1JSM - chains A and B; structure by X-ray diffraction, 1.90 A resolution.

[Chain A]
Protein: Haemagglutinin (HA1 chain)
Organism: Influenza A virus
Reference sequence: A5Z226 (A5Z226_I97A2); residues 1-325 here correspond to UniProt positions 17-341 (UniProt number = residue number + 16)
Chain sequence (325 residues; each row starts with the number of its first residue):
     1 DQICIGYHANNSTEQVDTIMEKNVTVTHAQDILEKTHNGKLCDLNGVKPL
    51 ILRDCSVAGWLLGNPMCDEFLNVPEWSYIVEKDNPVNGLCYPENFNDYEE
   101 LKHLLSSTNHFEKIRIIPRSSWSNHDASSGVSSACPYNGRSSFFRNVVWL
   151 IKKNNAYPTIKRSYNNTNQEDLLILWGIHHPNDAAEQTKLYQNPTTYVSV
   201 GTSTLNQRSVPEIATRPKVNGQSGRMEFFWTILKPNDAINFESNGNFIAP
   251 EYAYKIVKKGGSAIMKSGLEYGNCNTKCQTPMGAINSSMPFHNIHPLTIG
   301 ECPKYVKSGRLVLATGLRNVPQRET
Unresolved in the structure: 322-325
Disulfide bonds: C42-C274, C55-C67, C90-C135, C278-C302
Covalent attachments: N-acetylglucosamine (NAG) linked to N11, N23, N165, N286

[Chain B]
Protein: Haemagglutinin (HA2 chain)
Organism: Influenza A virus
Chain sequence (176 residues; each row starts with the number of its first residue):
     1 GLFGAIAGFIEGGWQGMVDGWYGYHHSNEQGSGYAADKESTQKAIDGTTN
    51 KVNSIIDKMNTQFEAVGKEFNNLERRIENLNKKMEDGFLDVWTYNAELLV
   101 LMENERTLDFHDSNVKNLYDKVRLQLRDNAKELGNGCFEFYHKCDNECME
   151 SVKNGTYDYPQYSEEARLNREEISGV
Unresolved in the structure: 161-176
Disulfide bonds: C144-C148
Covalent attachments: N-acetylglucosamine (NAG) linked to N154
Reported in the primary citation:
  - contacts within the chain: F63-F88, E105-R106 (salt bridge), F110-H111, W21-H111

[Interface between chain A and chain B]
Cross-chain cystine bridges: C4(A)-C137(B)
Contacting residue pairs (110):
  D1(A) with S27(B); N28(B); E29(B); F138(B); E139(B); F140(B), hydrogen bond (backbone-backbone); K143(B); C144(B), hydrogen bond (side chain-backbone)
  Q2(A) with H26(B); S27(B), hydrogen bond (backbone-backbone); L133(B); C137(B); F138(B); E139(B), hydrogen bond; F140(B); M149(B)
  I3(A) with Y24(B), hydrophobic; H25(B); H26(B); L126(B), hydrophobic; C137(B); F138(B), hydrogen bond (backbone-backbone); F140(B), hydrophobic; M149(B), hydrophobic
  C4(A) with W14(B); G23(B); Y24(B); H25(B), hydrogen bond (backbone-backbone); G136(B); C137(B), disulfide
  I5(A) with I10(B); W14(B); G23(B); Y24(B), hydrophobic; Y119(B), hydrophobic; V122(B), hydrophobic; G136(B), hydrogen bond (backbone-backbone)
  G6(A) with W14(B); Y22(B); G23(B), hydrogen bond (backbone-backbone)
  Y7(A) with I6(B), hydrophobic; A7(B), hydrogen bond (side chain-backbone); I10(B), hydrogen bond (side chain-backbone); E11(B); G12(B), hydrogen bond (side chain-backbone); G13(B); W14(B), hydrogen bond (backbone-backbone); M17(B); W21(B)
  H8(A) with M17(B), hydrogen bond (side chain-backbone); G20(B); W21(B), hydrogen bond (backbone-backbone)
  A9(A) with G13(B); W14(B), hydrogen bond (backbone-backbone); Q15(B)
  N10(A) with Q15(B)
  N11(A) with Q15(B)
  V16(A) with N104(B)
  D17(A) with L101(B); N104(B), hydrogen bond (backbone-side chain)
  T18(A) with L101(B); E105(B)
  I19(A) with L101(B), hydrophobic
  M20(A) with E105(B)
  V24(A) with L108(B), hydrophobic
  V26(A) with L108(B), hydrophobic
  T27(A) with W21(B)
  H28(A) with W21(B), hydrogen bond
  Q30(A) with V52(B)
  E81(A) with E69(B)
  E99(A) with E69(B); F70(B); N71(B)
  K102(A) with E69(B), salt bridge
  K266(A) with E69(B), salt bridge
  P290(A) with I56(B), hydrophobic
  F291(A) with M59(B), hydrophobic; Q62(B); A96(B), hydrophobic
  P296(A) with A65(B)
  L297(A) with A65(B), hydrophobic
  K304(A) with Q62(B)
  Y305(A) with Q62(B), hydrogen bond (backbone-side chain)
  V306(A) with T93(B)
  K307(A) with D90(B), salt bridge; T93(B), hydrogen bond (backbone-side chain)
  S308(A) with T93(B); E97(B), hydrogen bond
  V312(A) with V100(B); N104(B), hydrogen bond (backbone-side chain)
  L313(A) with I55(B), hydrophobic; V100(B), hydrophobic; N104(B)
  A314(A) with N104(B), hydrogen bond (backbone-side chain); T107(B)
  T315(A) with W21(B); T48(B); T107(B); H111(B), hydrogen bond (backbone-side chain)
  G316(A) with W21(B); H111(B), hydrogen bond (backbone-side chain)
  L317(A) with I6(B), hydrophobic; W21(B); H111(B)
  R318(A) with L108(B)
  V320(A) with A7(B), hydrophobic; E11(B); G12(B); G13(B), hydrogen bond (backbone-backbone)
  P321(A) with G13(B)
Other interface residues (no listed pair), chain A (47 interface residues in all): I32, H103, I264, L311
Other interface residues (no listed pair), chain B (62 interface residues in all): A5, V18, K68, E74, W92, L98, M102, V115, L118, K153
From the paper, about this interface:
  - interface residues, chain B: H111(B)

[Summary]
47 residues of chain A and 62 residues of chain B are in contact; the contacts include 1 disulfide bond, 25
hydrogen bonds and 3 salt bridges. Polar pairs include K102(A)-E69(B), K266(A)-E69(B) and K307(A)-D90(B). From
the paper: the interface residue H111(B); contacts within the chain involving F63(B), F88(B) and R106(B) among
others.
Here chain A is Haemagglutinin (HA1 chain) and chain B is Haemagglutinin (HA2 chain), both from Influenza A
virus. Entry 1JSM (Structure of H5 avian haemagglutinin) was determined by X-ray diffraction (same publication
as 1JSD).
